8SP5 - chain A; structure by X-ray diffraction, 2.23 A resolution.

[Chain A]
Name: LINE-1 retrotransposon endonuclease
Organism: Homo sapiens
Notes: EC 2.7.7.49
UniProt: V9H0D0 (V9H0D0_HUMAN); numbering as in UniProt (aligned over 1-239)
Sequence (239 residues; each row starts with the number of its first residue):
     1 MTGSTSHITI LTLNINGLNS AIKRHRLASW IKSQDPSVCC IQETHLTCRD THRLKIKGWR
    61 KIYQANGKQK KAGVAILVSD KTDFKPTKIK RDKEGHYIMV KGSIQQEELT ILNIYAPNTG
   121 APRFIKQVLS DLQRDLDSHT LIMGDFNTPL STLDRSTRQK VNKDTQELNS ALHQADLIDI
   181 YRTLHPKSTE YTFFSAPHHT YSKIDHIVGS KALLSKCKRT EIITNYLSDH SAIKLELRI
Not modelled in the structure: 1-3, 239
Differences from the reference sequence: conflict T5 (Asn in V9H0D0)
From the paper describing this entry:
  - catalytic residues: H230 (citing earlier work)

[Overview]
From the paper: the catalytic residue H230.
Chain A is LINE-1 retrotransposon endonuclease (Homo sapiens); the structure, LINE-1 retrotransposon
endonuclease domain complex with Mn2+, was determined by X-ray diffraction (same publication as 8SP7).
